7UQI - chains D and E of the 9 polymer chains in the assembly; structure by electron microscopy, 3.80 A resolution.

# Chain D (and E)
Name: ATPase histone chaperone YTA7
From: Saccharomyces cerevisiae
Notes: EC 3.6.1.-; chain E of this document is another copy of the same molecule, construct and numbering; everything in this record applies to it too
Reference sequence: P40340 (ATAD2_YEAST); numbering as in UniProt (aligned over 1-1379)
Amino-acid sequence (1416 residues; row label = number of the first residue in the row; numbers below 1 keep their minus sign (His-36 is residue -36)):
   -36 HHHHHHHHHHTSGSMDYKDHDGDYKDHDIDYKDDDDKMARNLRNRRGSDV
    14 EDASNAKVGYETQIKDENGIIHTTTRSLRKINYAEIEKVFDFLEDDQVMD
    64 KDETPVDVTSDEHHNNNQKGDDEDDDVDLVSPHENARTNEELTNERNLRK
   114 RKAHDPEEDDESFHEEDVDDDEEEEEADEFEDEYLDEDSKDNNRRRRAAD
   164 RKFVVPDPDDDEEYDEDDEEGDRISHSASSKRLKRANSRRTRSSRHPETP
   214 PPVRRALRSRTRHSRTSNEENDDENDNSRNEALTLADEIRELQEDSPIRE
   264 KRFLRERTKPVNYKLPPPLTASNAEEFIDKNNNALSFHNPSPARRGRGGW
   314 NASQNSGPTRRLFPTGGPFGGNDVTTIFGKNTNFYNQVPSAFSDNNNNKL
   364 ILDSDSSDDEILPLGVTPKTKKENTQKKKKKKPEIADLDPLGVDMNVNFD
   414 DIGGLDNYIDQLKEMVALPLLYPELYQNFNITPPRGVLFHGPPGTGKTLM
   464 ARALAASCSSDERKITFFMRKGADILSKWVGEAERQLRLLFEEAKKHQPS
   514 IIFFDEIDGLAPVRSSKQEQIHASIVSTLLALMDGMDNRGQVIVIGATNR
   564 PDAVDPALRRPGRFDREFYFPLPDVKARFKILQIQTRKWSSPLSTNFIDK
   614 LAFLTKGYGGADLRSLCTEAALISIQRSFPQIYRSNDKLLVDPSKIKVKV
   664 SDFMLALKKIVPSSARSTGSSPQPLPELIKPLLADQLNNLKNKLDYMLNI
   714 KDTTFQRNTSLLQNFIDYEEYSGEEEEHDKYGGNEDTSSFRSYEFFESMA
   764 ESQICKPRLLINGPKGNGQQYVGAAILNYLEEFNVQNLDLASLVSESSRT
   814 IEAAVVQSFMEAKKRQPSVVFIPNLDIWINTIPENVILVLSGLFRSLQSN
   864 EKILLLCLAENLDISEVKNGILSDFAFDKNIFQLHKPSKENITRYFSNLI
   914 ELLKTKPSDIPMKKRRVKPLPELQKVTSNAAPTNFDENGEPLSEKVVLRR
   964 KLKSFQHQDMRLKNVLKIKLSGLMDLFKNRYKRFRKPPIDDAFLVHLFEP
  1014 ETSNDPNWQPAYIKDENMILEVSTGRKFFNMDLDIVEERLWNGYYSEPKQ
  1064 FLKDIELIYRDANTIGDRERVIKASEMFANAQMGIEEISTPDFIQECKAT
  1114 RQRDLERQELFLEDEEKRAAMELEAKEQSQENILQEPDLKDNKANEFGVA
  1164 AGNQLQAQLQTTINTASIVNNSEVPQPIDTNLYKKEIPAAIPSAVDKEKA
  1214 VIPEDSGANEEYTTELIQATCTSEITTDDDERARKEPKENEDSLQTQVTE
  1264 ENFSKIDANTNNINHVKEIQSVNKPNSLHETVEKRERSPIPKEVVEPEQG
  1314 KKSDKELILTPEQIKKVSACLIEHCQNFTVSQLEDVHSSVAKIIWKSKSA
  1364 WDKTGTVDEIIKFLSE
Disordered / not traced: -36 to 406, 733-750, 940-1317, 1379 (chain E: -36 to 406, 487-494, 526-537, 735-750, 940-1317, 1379)
Differences from the reference sequence: expression tag (-36 to 0)
Curated features (UniProtKB/Swiss-Prot):
  - binding site (ATP): Gly454 to Thr461
  - modified residue: Ala2 (N-acetylalanine), Ser11 (Phosphoserine), Ser17 (Phosphoserine), Ser94 (Phosphoserine), Thr212 (Phosphothreonine), Thr229 (Phosphothreonine), Ser241 (Phosphoserine), Ser259 (Phosphoserine), Ser285 (Phosphoserine), Ser367 (Phosphoserine), Ser369 (Phosphoserine), Ser370 (Phosphoserine), Ser735 (Phosphoserine), Ser1142 (Phosphoserine), Ser1256 (Phosphoserine)
  - mutagenesis: Ser11 (S11A: Severely decreases phosphorylation, causes a G2/M transition delay, and leads to sensitivity to 6-azauracil (impairs transcriptional elongation); when associated with A-67; A-94; A-212; A-230 ...), Thr67 (T67A: Severely decreases phosphorylation, causes a G2/M transition delay, and leads to sensitivity to 6-azauracil (impairs transcriptional elongation); when associated with A-11; A-94; A-212; A-230 ...), Ser94 (S94A: Severely decreases phosphorylation, causes a G2/M transition delay, and leads to sensitivity to 6-azauracil (impairs transcriptional elongation); when associated with A-11; A-67; A-212; A-230 ...), Thr212 (T212A: Severely decreases phosphorylation, causes a G2/M transition delay, and leads to sensitivity to 6-azauracil (impairs transcriptional elongation); when associated with A-11; A-67; A-94; A-230 ...), Ser230 (S230A: Severely decreases phosphorylation, causes a G2/M transition delay, and leads to sensitivity to 6-azauracil (impairs transcriptional elongation); when associated with A-11; A-67; A-94; A-212 ...), Ser241 (S241A: Severely decreases phosphorylation, causes a G2/M transition delay, and leads to sensitivity to 6-azauracil (impairs transcriptional elongation); when associated with A-11; A-67; A-94; A-212 ...), Ser259 (S259A: Severely decreases phosphorylation, causes a G2/M transition delay, and leads to sensitivity to 6-azauracil (impairs transcriptional elongation); when associated with A-11; A-67; A-94; A-212 ...), Ser285 (S285A: Severely decreases phosphorylation, causes a G2/M transition delay, and leads to sensitivity to 6-azauracil (impairs transcriptional elongation); when associated with A-11; A-67; A-94; A-212 ...), Ser304 (S304A: Severely decreases phosphorylation, causes a G2/M transition delay, and leads to sensitivity to 6-azauracil (impairs transcriptional elongation); when associated with A-11; A-67; A-94; A-212 ...), Ser369 (S369A: Severely decreases phosphorylation, causes a G2/M transition delay, and leads to sensitivity to 6-azauracil (impairs transcriptional elongation); when associated with A-11; A-67; A-94; A-212 ...), Ser370 (S370A: Severely decreases phosphorylation, causes a G2/M transition delay, and leads to sensitivity to 6-azauracil (impairs transcriptional elongation); when associated with A-11; A-67; A-94; A-212 ...), Thr380 (T380A: Severely decreases phosphorylation, causes a G2/M transition delay, and leads to sensitivity to 6-azauracil (impairs transcriptional elongation); when associated with A-11; A-67; A-94; A-212 ...), 2 further mutagenesis entries in UniProt
Residues lining bound ligands: ADP (adenosine-5'-diphosphate): Asp414, Ile415, Gly416, Leu418, Gly457, Thr458, Gly459, Lys460, Thr461, Leu462, Ile594, Ile597, Gln598, Gly623, Ala624, Arg627

# Interface between chain D and chain E
Residue-residue contacts - 94 pairs, chain D then chain E:
  Glu427(D) - Tyr646(E)
  Leu431(D) - Ile645(E)  hydrophobic
  Leu431(D) - Tyr646(E)  hydrophobic
  Leu434(D) - Asp650(E)
  Tyr435(D) - Ile645(E)  hydrophobic
  Tyr435(D) - Asp650(E)  hydrogen bond (side chain-backbone)
  Leu438(D) - Val654(E)  hydrophobic
  Asn441(D) - Ile659(E)
  Ile444(D) - Ala634(E)  hydrophobic
  Ser472(D) - Asn649(E)
  Glu475(D) - Lys651(E)  salt bridge
  Ser540(D) - Gly485(E)
  Ser540(D) - Ala486(E)
  Thr541(D) - Ala486(E)
  Arg572(D) - Pro675(E)
  Pro574(D) - Ala624(E)  hydrophobic
  Arg579(D) - Glu632(E)  salt bridge
  Arg579(D) - Leu635(E)
  Arg579(D) - Lys672(E)
  Tyr709(D) - Lys1355(E)  hydrogen bond (backbone-side chain)
  Met710(D) - Lys1355(E)
  Phe718(D) - Lys671(E)
  Leu724(D) - Ile636(E)  hydrophobic
  Leu725(D) - Tyr646(E)  hydrophobic
  Phe728(D) - Gln639(E)
  Phe728(D) - Arg640(E)
  Phe728(D) - Pro643(E)  hydrophobic
  Phe728(D) - Lys926(E)
  Ile729(D) - Pro643(E)
  Asp730(D) - Arg928(E)  hydrogen bond (backbone-side chain)
  Tyr731(D) - Lys926(E)
  Tyr731(D) - Lys927(E)
  Tyr731(D) - Arg928(E)
  Tyr731(D) - Arg929(E)  hydrogen bond (backbone-backbone)
  Glu732(D) - Gln644(E)
  Glu732(D) - Lys926(E)  hydrogen bond (backbone-side chain)
  Glu732(D) - Lys927(E)
  Glu732(D) - Arg929(E)
  Glu732(D) - Val930(E)
  Glu732(D) - Lys931(E)  hydrogen bond (side chain-backbone)
  Ser752(D) - Val663(E)
  Phe753(D) - Ser607(E)
  Phe753(D) - Asn609(E)
  Phe753(D) - Phe610(E)  hydrophobic
  Phe753(D) - Lys613(E)
  Phe753(D) - Val663(E)  hydrophobic
  Tyr756(D) - Met667(E)  hydrophobic
  Tyr756(D) - Lys671(E)  hydrogen bond
  Glu757(D) - Lys613(E)
  Phe758(D) - Asn911(E)
  Phe758(D) - Leu915(E)  hydrophobic
  Phe759(D) - Leu915(E)  hydrophobic
  Phe759(D) - Thr918(E)
  Phe759(D) - Asp922(E)
  Phe759(D) - Ile923(E)  hydrophobic
  Phe759(D) - Pro924(E)
  Ser761(D) - Leu691(E)
  Met762(D) - Leu912(E)  hydrophobic
  Met762(D) - Leu915(E)  hydrophobic
  Met762(D) - His1350(E)
  Ser765(D) - Leu691(E)
  Ser765(D) - His1350(E)  hydrogen bond
  Ser765(D) - Ser1351(E)  hydrogen bond (backbone-side chain)
  Gln766(D) - Ser1351(E)
  Gln766(D) - Lys1355(E)
  Gln766(D) - Trp1358(E)
  Cys768(D) - Asp1348(E)
  Cys768(D) - Ser1351(E)
  Arg812(D) - Ser810(E)
  Glu815(D) - Val807(E)
  Ala816(D) - Val807(E)
  Val819(D) - Ala804(E)
  Val819(D) - Val807(E)  hydrophobic
  Met823(D) - Arg679(E)
  Lys827(D) - Arg679(E)
  Asn848(D) - Thr844(E)  hydrogen bond (side chain-backbone)
  Leu851(D) - Ile840(E)
  Leu851(D) - Asn843(E)
  Leu851(D) - Thr844(E)
  Val852(D) - Leu803(E)  hydrophobic
  Gly855(D) - Asn837(E)  hydrogen bond (backbone-side chain)
  Gly855(D) - Ile840(E)
  Leu856(D) - Ala804(E)  hydrophobic
  Arg858(D) - Gln783(E)
  Arg858(D) - Asn837(E)
  Arg858(D) - Asp839(E)  salt bridge
  Arg858(D) - Ile840(E)
  Arg858(D) - Glu873(E)  salt bridge
  Leu860(D) - Gln783(E)
  Gln861(D) - Gln686(E)
  Gln861(D) - Pro689(E)
  Gln861(D) - Tyr784(E)
  Ser862(D) - Tyr784(E)  hydrogen bond (backbone-side chain)
  Ser862(D) - Glu1347(E)
Interface residues without a listed pair, chain D (65 interface residues in all): Asp423, Glu437, Phe442, Thr445, Leu543, Ala544, Arg573, Asp578, Asn712, Ile767, Ser811, Ser854, Ser859, Asp887, Asp891
Interface residues without a listed pair, chain E (73 interface residues in all): Gly457, Lys484, Glu519, Lys601, Thr631, Arg647, Ser648, Leu652, Ser664, Glu914, Ala1354

# Overview
65 residues of chain D and 73 residues of chain E are in contact, with 12 hydrogen bonds and 4 salt bridges.
Polar pairs include Glu475(D)-Lys651(E), Arg579(D)-Glu632(E) and Arg858(D)-Asp839(E). Bound to chain D: ADP.
Chain D and chain E are both ATPase histone chaperone YTA7 (Saccharomyces cerevisiae); the structure, Cryo-EM
structure of the S. cerevisiae chromatin remodeler Yta7 hexamer bound to ADP, was determined by electron
microscopy (same publication as 7UQJ and 7UQK).
